Entry 8GLT (electron microscopy, 6.50 A resolution (low resolution: residue-level contacts below are approximate; hydrogen-bond / salt-bridge calls are withheld)); this record covers chains 0 and 8 of the 48 polymer chains in the assembly.

[Chain 0 (and 8)]
Protein: C3-comp_O32-15, polyalanine model
From: synthetic construct
Notes: chain 8 of this document is another copy of the same molecule, construct and numbering; everything in this record applies to it too
Sequence (338 residues; numbered 0 to 337; the number before each row is that of its first residue; numbering starts at 0):
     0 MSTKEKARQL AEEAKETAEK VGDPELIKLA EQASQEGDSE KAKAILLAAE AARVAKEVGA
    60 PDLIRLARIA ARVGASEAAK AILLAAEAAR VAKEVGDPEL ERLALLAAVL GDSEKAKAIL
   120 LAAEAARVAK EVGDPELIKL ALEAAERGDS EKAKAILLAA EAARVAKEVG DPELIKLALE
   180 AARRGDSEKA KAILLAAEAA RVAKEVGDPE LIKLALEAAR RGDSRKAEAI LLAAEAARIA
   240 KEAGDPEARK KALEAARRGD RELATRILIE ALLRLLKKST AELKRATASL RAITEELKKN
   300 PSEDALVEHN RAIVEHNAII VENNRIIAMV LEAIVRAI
Not modelled in the structure: 0

[Interface between chain 0 and chain 8]
Residue-residue contacts - 8 pairs, chain 0 then chain 8:
  Glu-302(0) / Pro-300(8)
  Val-306(0) / Lys-297(8)
  Asn-309(0) / Thr-293(8)
  Asn-309(0) / His-308(8)
  Val-313(0) / Leu-289(8)
  Val-313(0) / Arg-290(8)
  Val-313(0) / Thr-293(8)
  Val-320(0) / Thr-286(8)
Also at the interface, not in a pair above, chain 0 (11 interface residues in all): Gln-8, Leu-305, Arg-310, Ile-312, Asn-316, Ala-317
Also at the interface, not in a pair above, chain 8 (12 interface residues in all): Pro-208, Leu-282, Leu-296, Ile-312, His-315

[Summary]
11 residues of chain 0 and 12 residues of chain 8 are in contact.
Both chains are C3-comp_O32-15, polyalanine model (synthetic construct). Entry 8GLT (Backbone model of de
novo-designed chlorophyll-binding nanocage O32-15) was determined by electron microscopy together with 7UNI
from the same study.
